PDB entry 6N2Z | electron microscopy, 3.00 A resolution | chains B and G of the 22 polymer chains in the assembly

== Chain B ==
Protein: ATP synthase subunit alpha
From: Bacillus sp. (strain PS3)
Notes: EC 3.6.3.14
UniProtKB: A0A0M3VGF9 (A0A0M3VGF9_BACP3); numbering as in UniProt (aligned over 1-502)
Chain sequence (502 residues; each row starts with the number of its first residue):
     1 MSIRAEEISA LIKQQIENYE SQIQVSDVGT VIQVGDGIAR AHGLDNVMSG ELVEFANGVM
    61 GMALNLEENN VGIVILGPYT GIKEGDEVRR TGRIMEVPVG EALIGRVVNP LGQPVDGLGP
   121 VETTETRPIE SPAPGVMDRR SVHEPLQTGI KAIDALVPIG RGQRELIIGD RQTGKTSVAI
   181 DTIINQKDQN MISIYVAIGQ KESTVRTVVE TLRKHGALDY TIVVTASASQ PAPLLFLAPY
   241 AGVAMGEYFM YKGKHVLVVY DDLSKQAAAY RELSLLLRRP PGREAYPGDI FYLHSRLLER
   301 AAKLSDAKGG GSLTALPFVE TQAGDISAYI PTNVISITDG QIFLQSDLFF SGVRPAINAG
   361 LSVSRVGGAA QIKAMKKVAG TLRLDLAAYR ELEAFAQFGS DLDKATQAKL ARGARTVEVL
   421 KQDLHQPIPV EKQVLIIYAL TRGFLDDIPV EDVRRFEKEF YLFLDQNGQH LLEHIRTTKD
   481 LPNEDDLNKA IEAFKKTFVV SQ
Not modelled in the structure: 1-2, 502
Differences from the reference sequence: conflict Pro132 (Arg in A0A0M3VGF9), Ser193 (Cys in A0A0M3VGF9), Phe463 (Trp in A0A0M3VGF9)
Metal / ion sites: Mg2+: Thr176 (together with ATP)
Residues lining bound ligands: ATP (adenosine-5'-triphosphate): Arg171, Gln172, Thr173, Gly174, Lys175, Thr176, Ser177, Gln200, Asp262, Phe349, Arg354, Pro355, Gln422, Asp423, Leu424

== Chain G ==
Protein: ATP synthase gamma chain
From: Bacillus sp. (strain PS3)
UniProtKB: A0A0M4TPJ7 (A0A0M4TPJ7_BACP3); numbering as in UniProt (aligned over 1-285)
Chain sequence (285 residues; row label = number of the first residue in the row):
     1 MASLRDIKTR INATKKTSQI TKAMEMVSTS KLNRAEQNAK SFVPYMEKIQ EVVANVALGA
    61 GGASHPMLVS RPVKKTGYLV ITSDRGLAGA YNSNVLRLVY QTIQKRHASP DEYAIIVIGR
   121 VGLSFFRKRN MPVILDITRL PDQPSFADIK EIARKTVGLF ADGTFDELYM YYNHYVSAIQ
   181 QEVTERKLLP LTDLAENKQR TVYEFEPSQE EILDVLLPQY AESLIYGALL DAKASEHAAR
   241 MTAMKNATDN ANELIRTLTL SYNRARQAAI TQEITEIVAG ANALQ
Not modelled in the structure: 1

== Chain B / chain G interface ==
Contacting residue pairs (17):
  Pro281(B) with Ile277(G), hydrophobic
  Gly282(B) with Ile274(G)
  Arg283(B) with Ile270(G); Ile274(G)
  Ala285(B) with Ile277(G)
  Ala394(B) with Gln19(G)
  Phe395(B) with Gln19(G); Lys22(G); Ala23(G), hydrophobic; Met26(G), hydrophobic
  Phe398(B) with Ala23(G), hydrophobic; Met24(G), hydrophobic
  Gly399(B) with Val27(G)
  Ser400(B) with Ser30(G), hydrogen bond (backbone-side chain)
  Asp401(B) with Met26(G); Val27(G); Ser30(G)
Interface residues without a listed pair, chain B (13 interface residues in all): Arg278, Glu284, Leu392
Interface residues without a listed pair, chain G (14 interface residues in all): Ile20, Val278, Ala281, Leu284

== Overview ==
The interface between chain B and chain G involves 13 residues on one side and 14 on the other; the contacts
include 1 hydrogen bond. Its one hydrogen-bonded contact is Ser400(B)-Ser30(G). Bound to chain B: ATP.
Chain B is ATP synthase subunit alpha and chain G is ATP synthase gamma chain, both from Bacillus sp. (strain
PS3); the structure, Bacillus PS3 ATP synthase class 2, was determined by electron microscopy (same
publication as 6N2D, 6N2Y and 6N30).
